PDB entry 6XKG | X-ray diffraction, 1.55 A resolution | chain B

[Chain B]
Name: Heparan sulfate glucosamine 3-O-sulfotransferase 3A1
Source organism: Homo sapiens
Notes: EC 2.8.2.30
UniProt: Q9Y663 (HS3SA_HUMAN); residues 139-406 here = UniProt positions 139-406
Amino-acid sequence (273 residues; numbered 134 to 406; the number before each row is that of its first residue):
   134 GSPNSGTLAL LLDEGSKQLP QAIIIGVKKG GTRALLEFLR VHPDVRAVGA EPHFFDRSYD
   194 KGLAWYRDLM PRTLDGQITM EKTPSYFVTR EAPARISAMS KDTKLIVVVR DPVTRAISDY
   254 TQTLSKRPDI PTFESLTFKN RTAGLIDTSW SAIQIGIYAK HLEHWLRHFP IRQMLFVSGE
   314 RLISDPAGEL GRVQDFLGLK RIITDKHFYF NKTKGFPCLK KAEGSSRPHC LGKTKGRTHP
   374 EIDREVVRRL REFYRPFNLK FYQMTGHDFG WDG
Disordered / not traced: 134-140
Differences from the reference sequence: expression tag (134-138)
Cystine bridges: Cys351-Cys363
Ion coordination: Na+: Asp252, Thr256 (together with 2-O-sulfo-alpha-L-idopyranuronic acid, n,O6-disulfo-glucosamine)
Ligand contacts:
  - adenosine-3'-5'-diphosphate (A3P): Val160, Lys161, Lys162, Gly163, Gly164, Thr165, Arg166, Ala167, Phe171, Lys215, Arg243, Ser251, Leu315, Ile316, Lys347, Phe349, Pro350, Leu364, Lys368, Gly369, Arg370, His372
  - beta-D-glucopyranuronic acid / 2-O-sulfo-alpha-L-idopyranuronic acid / 2-acetamido-2-deoxy-6-O-sulfo-glucose / P-nitrophenol / n,O6-disulfo-glucosamine: Lys161, Arg166, Glu170, Arg173, Arg179, Gly182, Ala183, Glu184, His186, Arg190, Lys215, Thr216, Pro217, Ser218, Asp252, Tyr253, Gln255, Thr256, Lys259, Arg260, Ile263, Pro264, Trp283, Ser284, Ala285, Ala355, Glu356, Gly357, Ser358, His362, Leu364, Gly365, Thr367, Lys368, Arg370
UniProt features mapped onto this chain:
  - binding site (3'-phosphoadenylyl sulfate): Lys162 to Arg166, Arg243, Ser251, Lys368 to His372
  - binding site (substrate): Arg166, Glu184 to Arg190, Lys215 to Ser218, Gln255 to Lys259, Trp283, Ser284, Thr367 to Arg370
  - glycosylation (N-linked (GlcNAc...) asparagine): Asn273, Asn344
From the paper describing this entry:
  - catalytic residues: Glu184
  - binding site for 2-acetamido-2-deoxy-6-O-sulfo-glucose: Arg173, Arg179
  - binding site for n,O6-disulfo-glucosamine: Glu184, Lys259, Arg260, Ser284, Gly365
  - binding site for 2-O-sulfo-alpha-L-idopyranuronic acid: Arg190, Lys259
  - conformationally variable residues (side-chain flip): Glu170, Arg173, Arg190
  - specificity-determining residues: Arg173, Arg190 (proposed by the authors, not directly observed)
  - mutagenesis - R173A, R173S, R179A, R190E, S284D, S284E: decreased catalytic activity
  - mutagenesis - R190A, K259A: abolished catalytic activity on 8-mer 3
  - mutagenesis - R190K: unchanged catalytic activity on 8-mer 3
  - mutagenesis - R260A: decreased catalytic activity on 8-mer 3
  - mutagenesis - R190E/R260E: abolished catalytic activity
  - mutagenesis - R190A, K259A: decreased catalytic activity on 8-mer 1
  - mutagenesis - R190K: unchanged catalytic activity on 8-mer 1
  - mutagenesis - R260A: increased catalytic activity on 8-mer 1
  - mutagenesis - R179E: unchanged catalytic activity

[Overview]
Bound to chain B: beta-D-glucopyranuronic acid / 2-O-sulfo-alpha-L-idopyranuronic acid /
2-acetamido-2-deoxy-6-O-sulfo-glucose / P-nitrophenol / n,O6-disulfo-glucosamine and
adenosine-3'-5'-diphosphate. UniProt lists 12 residues binding 3'-phosphoadenylyl sulfate and 23
substrate-binding residues. From the paper: the catalytic residue Glu184; R173A, R173S and R179A, among
others, reduce catalytic activity; 12 substitutions were tested in all.
Chain B is Heparan sulfate glucosamine 3-O-sulfotransferase 3A1 (Homo sapiens); the structure, Crystal
structure of 3-O-Sulfotransferase isoform 3 in complex with 8mer oligosaccharide with 6S sulfation, was
determined by X-ray diffraction (same publication as 6XL8).
